PDB entry 8EW3 | electron microscopy, 2.65 A resolution | chains B and E of the 6 polymer chains in the assembly

Chain B:
Name: Na(+)-translocating NADH-quinone reductase subunit B
From: Vibrio cholerae O395
Notes: EC 7.2.1.1
UniProt: A0A085SSI3 (A0A085SSI3_VIBCL); residue numbers follow UniProt; this construct covers 1-415
Chain sequence (415 residues; row label = number of the first residue in the row):
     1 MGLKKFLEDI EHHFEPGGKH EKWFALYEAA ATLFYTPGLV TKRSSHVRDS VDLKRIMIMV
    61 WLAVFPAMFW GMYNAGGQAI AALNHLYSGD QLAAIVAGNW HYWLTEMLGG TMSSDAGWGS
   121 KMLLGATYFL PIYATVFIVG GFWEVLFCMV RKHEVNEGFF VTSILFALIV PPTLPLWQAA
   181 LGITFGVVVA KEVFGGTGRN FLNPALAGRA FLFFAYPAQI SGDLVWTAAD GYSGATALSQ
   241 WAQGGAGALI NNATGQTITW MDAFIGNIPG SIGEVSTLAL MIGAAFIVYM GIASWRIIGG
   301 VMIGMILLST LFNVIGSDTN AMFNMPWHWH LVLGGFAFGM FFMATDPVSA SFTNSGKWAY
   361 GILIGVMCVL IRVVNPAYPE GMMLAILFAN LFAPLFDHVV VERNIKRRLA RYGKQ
Not modelled in the structure: 1-2, 415
Covalent attachments: flavin mononucleotide (FMN) linked to T236
Small-molecule neighbours:
  - FMN (flavin mononucleotide), molecule 1: I169, L206, R209, F213, W226, A237, L238, S239, G270, S271, E274, G334, G335, F338, G339, M343, Y378, P379, E380, G381, M382, M383, L384
  - FMN, molecule 2: F213, F214, P217, S221, G222, D223, Q243, A377, Y378, P379
  - riboflavin (RBF): I56, M57, V60, G158, V161, T162, L165, K191, G196, T197, G198, R199, N200, N203, P204, A205, I292, A293, F342, M343, T345, D346, P347, V348, S349
  - ubiquinone-1 (UQ1): A29, L33, K54, M57, I58, F137, V145, V155, N156, E157, G158, F159, F160

Chain E:
Name: Na(+)-translocating NADH-quinone reductase subunit E
From: Vibrio cholerae O395
Notes: EC 7.2.1.1
UniProt: A0A085QWM0 (A0A085QWM0_VIBCL); numbering as in UniProt (aligned over 1-198)
Chain sequence (198 residues; each row starts with the number of its first residue):
     1 MEHYISLLVK SIFIENMALS FFLGMCTFLA VSKKVKTSFG LGIAVIVVLT ISVPVNNLVY
    61 NLVLKPDALV EGVDLSFLNF ITFIGVIAAL VQILEMILDR FFPPLYNALG IFLPLITVNC
   121 AIFGGVSFMV QRDYSFAESV VYGFGSGVGW MLAIVALAGI REKMKYSDVP PGLRGLGITF
   181 ITAGLMALGF MSFSGVQL
Bound ions: 2Fe-2S cluster Fe: C26, C120 (shared with 2 residues of chain D)
Small-molecule neighbours: 2Fe-2S cluster (FES): G24, M25, C26, N119, C120

Interface between chain B and chain E:
Contacting residue pairs (56):
  H153(B) - D168(E)  salt bridge
  V189(B) - I181(E)  hydrophobic
  V193(B) - V169(E)
  V193(B) - P170(E)
  V193(B) - L173(E)  hydrophobic
  V193(B) - I178(E)
  F194(B) - M164(E)  hydrophobic
  F194(B) - S167(E)
  F194(B) - D168(E)  hydrogen bond (backbone-backbone)
  F194(B) - V169(E)
  F194(B) - T182(E)
  F194(B) - L185(E)  hydrophobic
  G195(B) - D168(E)
  G198(B) - Y166(E)
  R199(B) - Y166(E)  hydrogen bond (side chain-backbone)
  R199(B) - S167(E)  hydrogen bond (backbone-side chain)
  R199(B) - D168(E)
  F201(B) - I160(E)  hydrophobic
  F201(B) - T182(E)
  F201(B) - L185(E)  hydrophobic
  L202(B) - L185(E)  hydrophobic
  F214(B) - L188(E)  hydrophobic
  F214(B) - M191(E)  hydrophobic
  S317(B) - L198(E)
  N320(B) - Q197(E)  hydrogen bond (side chain-backbone)
  F323(B) - L198(E)
  V348(B) - K163(E)  hydrogen bond (backbone-side chain)
  A350(B) - K163(E)
  F352(B) - K163(E)
  M367(B) - F13(E)  hydrophobic
  M367(B) - F193(E)  hydrophobic
  L370(B) - F193(E)  hydrophobic
  I371(B) - S192(E)
  I371(B) - F193(E)  hydrophobic
  V374(B) - F193(E)  hydrophobic
  V374(B) - G195(E)
  V374(B) - V196(E)
  V374(B) - Q197(E)  hydrogen bond (backbone-backbone)
  N375(B) - S192(E)  hydrogen bond (side chain-backbone)
  N375(B) - F193(E)
  P376(B) - Q197(E)
  Y378(B) - M191(E)
  Y378(B) - S192(E)
  L384(B) - S192(E)
  F388(B) - F13(E)  hydrophobic
  F388(B) - G189(E)
  L391(B) - A156(E)
  L391(B) - I160(E)
  L391(B) - M186(E)
  L391(B) - F190(E)  hydrophobic
  F392(B) - L152(E)  hydrophobic
  F392(B) - A156(E)  hydrophobic
  P394(B) - G159(E)
  P394(B) - K163(E)
  L395(B) - V155(E)  hydrophobic
  H398(B) - V35(E)
Also at the interface, not in a pair above, chain B (36 interface residues in all): F185, A190, N200, S349, V373, L387
Also at the interface, not in a pair above, chain E (32 interface residues in all): E162, S194

Overview:
36 residues of chain B face 32 of chain E across their interface; the contacts include 7 hydrogen bonds and 1
salt bridge. Polar contacts include H153(B)-D168(E), R199(B)-Y166(E) and R199(B)-S167(E). Chain B binds
riboflavin, ubiquinone-1 and flavin mononucleotide. Chain E binds 2Fe-2S cluster.
Chain B is Na(+)-translocating NADH-quinone reductase subunit B and chain E is Na(+)-translocating
NADH-quinone reductase subunit E, both from Vibrio cholerae O395; the structure, Cryo EM structure of Vibrio
cholerae NQR, was determined by electron microscopy.
